6WGI - chains H and B of the 16 polymer chains in the assembly; structure by electron microscopy, 10.00 A resolution (very low resolution: no residue pairs are listed; an interface is given only as per-side residue counts).

# Chain H
Molecule: 34-nt DNA strand
From: Saccharomyces cerevisiae
Sequence (34 nucleotides; row label = number of the first residue in the row):
     8 AATAAACAATACATAACAAAACATATAAAAACCA

# Chain B
Name: Origin recognition complex subunit 2
From: Saccharomyces cerevisiae
UniProtKB: P32833 (ORC2_YEAST); numbering as in UniProt (aligned over 1-620)
Sequence (620 residues; numbered 1 to 620; the number before each row is that of its first residue):
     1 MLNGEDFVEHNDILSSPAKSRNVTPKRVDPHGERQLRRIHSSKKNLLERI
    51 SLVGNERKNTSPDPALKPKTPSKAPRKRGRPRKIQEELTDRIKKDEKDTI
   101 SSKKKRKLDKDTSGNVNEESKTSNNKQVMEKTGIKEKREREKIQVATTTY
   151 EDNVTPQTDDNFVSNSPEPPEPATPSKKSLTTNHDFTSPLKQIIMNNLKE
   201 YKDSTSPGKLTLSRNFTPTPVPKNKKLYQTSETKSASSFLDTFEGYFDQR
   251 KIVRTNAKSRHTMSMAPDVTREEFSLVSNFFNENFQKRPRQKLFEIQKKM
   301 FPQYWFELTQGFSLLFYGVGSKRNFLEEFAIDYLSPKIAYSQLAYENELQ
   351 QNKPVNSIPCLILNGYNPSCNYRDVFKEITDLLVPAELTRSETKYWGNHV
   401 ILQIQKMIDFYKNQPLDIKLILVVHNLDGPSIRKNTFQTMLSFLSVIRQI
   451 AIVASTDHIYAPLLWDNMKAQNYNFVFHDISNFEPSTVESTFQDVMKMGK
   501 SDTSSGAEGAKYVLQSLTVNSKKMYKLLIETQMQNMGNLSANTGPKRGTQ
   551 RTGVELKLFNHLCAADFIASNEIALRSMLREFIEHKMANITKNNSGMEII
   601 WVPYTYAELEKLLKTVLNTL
Unresolved in the structure: 1-257, 344-354, 395-397, 499-505, 536-546, 593-596, 619-620
UniProt features mapped onto this chain:
  - modified residue: Thr-60 (Phosphothreonine), Thr-187 (Phosphothreonine), Ser-188 (Phosphoserine)

# Interface between chain H and chain B
At this resolution (10 A) residue pairs are not listed: 5 residues of chain H and 5 of chain B lie at the interface.

# In short
The chain H/chain B interface involves 5 residues from each chain.
Chain H is a 34-nt DNA strand and chain B is Origin recognition complex subunit 2, both from Saccharomyces
cerevisiae; the structure, Atomic model of the mutant OCCM (ORC-Cdc6-Cdt1-Mcm2-7 with Mcm6 WHD truncation)
loaded on DNA at 10.5 ..., was determined by electron microscopy, deposited together with 6WGC, 6WGF and 6WGG.
